Entry 4DPL (X-ray diffraction, 1.90 A resolution); this record covers chains A and B of the 4 polymer chains in the assembly.

Chain A (and B):
Name: Malonyl-CoA/succinyl-CoA reductase
From: Sulfolobus tokodaii
Notes: EC 1.2.1.75, 1.2.1.76; chain B of this document is another copy of the same molecule, construct and numbering; everything in this record applies to it too
Reference sequence: Q96YK1 (Q96YK1_SULTO); numbering as in UniProt (aligned over 1-359)
Chain sequence (359 residues; row label = number of the first residue in the row):
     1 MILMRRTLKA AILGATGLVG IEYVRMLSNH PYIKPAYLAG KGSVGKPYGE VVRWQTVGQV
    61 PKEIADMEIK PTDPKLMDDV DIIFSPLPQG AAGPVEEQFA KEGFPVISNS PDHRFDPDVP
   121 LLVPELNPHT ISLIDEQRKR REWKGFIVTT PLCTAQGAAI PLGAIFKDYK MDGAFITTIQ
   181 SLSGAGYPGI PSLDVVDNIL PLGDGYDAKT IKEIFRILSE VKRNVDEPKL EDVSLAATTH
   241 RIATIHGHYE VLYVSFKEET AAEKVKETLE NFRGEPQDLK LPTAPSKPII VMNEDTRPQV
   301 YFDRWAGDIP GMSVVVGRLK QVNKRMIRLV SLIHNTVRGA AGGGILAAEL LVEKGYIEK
Disordered / not traced: 1-5
Glycans and other covalent adducts: unknown ligand (UNL) linked to C153
Ligand contacts: NADP (NAP; NADP nicotinamide-adenine-dinucleotide phosphate): G14, A15, T16, G17, L18, V19, G20, G40, K41, G42, S43, T72, P86, L87, P88, Q89, A91, N109, S110, P111, R114, S183, G184, A185, G186, Y187, N335, T336, G339, A340
Swiss-Prot annotation at these positions:
  - active site: C153 (Acyl-thioester intermediate), H248 (Proton acceptor)
  - binding site (NADP(+)): T16 to V19, S183, G184, N335, T336
Reported in the primary citation:
  - binding site for NADP: A15, T16, L18, A39, K41, G42, S43, S183, Y187, N335
  - conformationally variable residues (side-chain flip): Y187
  - specificity-determining residues: L152, Y206, R241 (proposed by the authors, not directly observed)
  - catalytic residues: R114, T154, K209 (proposed by the authors, not directly observed)

How chain A and chain B interact:
Residue-residue contacts (88; chain A residue first):
  F175(A) - Y253(B)  hydrophobic
  F175(A) - V322(B)  hydrophobic
  F175(A) - M326(B)  hydrophobic
  I176(A) - Y253(B)  hydrogen bond (backbone-side chain)
  T177(A) - T177(B)  hydrogen bond
  T177(A) - V251(B)
  T177(A) - Y253(B)
  I179(A) - I179(B)  hydrophobic
  I179(A) - I199(B)  hydrophobic
  D197(A) - T244(B)
  D197(A) - I245(B)  hydrogen bond (side chain-backbone)
  D197(A) - Y301(B)
  D197(A) - R304(B)  salt bridge
  N198(A) - T244(B)
  N198(A) - Q299(B)  hydrogen bond
  N198(A) - V300(B)  hydrogen bond (side chain-backbone)
  N198(A) - Y301(B)  hydrogen bond (side chain-backbone)
  I199(A) - I179(B)  hydrophobic
  I199(A) - I242(B)  hydrophobic
  I199(A) - Y249(B)  hydrophobic
  I199(A) - Q299(B)
  I199(A) - V300(B)  hydrophobic
  P201(A) - Y249(B)
  P201(A) - T296(B)
  P201(A) - P298(B)
  P201(A) - Q299(B)
  P201(A) - R318(B)
  G203(A) - D295(B)
  G203(A) - R318(B)
  D204(A) - D295(B)  hydrogen bond (backbone-side chain)
  D204(A) - R318(B)  salt bridge
  D204(A) - R328(B)  salt bridge
  D207(A) - R318(B)  salt bridge
  D207(A) - R328(B)  salt bridge
  S234(A) - V322(B)
  S234(A) - N323(B)  hydrogen bond
  A236(A) - Y253(B)
  A236(A) - V322(B)  hydrophobic
  A237(A) - Y253(B)
  A237(A) - R328(B)  hydrogen bond (backbone-side chain)
  T238(A) - V251(B)
  T238(A) - Y253(B)  hydrogen bond
  T238(A) - R318(B)
  T238(A) - R328(B)  hydrogen bond
  H240(A) - Y249(B)  hydrogen bond
  H240(A) - V251(B)
  I242(A) - I199(B)  hydrophobic
  I242(A) - I242(B)  hydrophobic
  T244(A) - D197(B)
  T244(A) - N198(B)
  I245(A) - D197(B)  hydrogen bond (backbone-side chain)
  Y249(A) - I199(B)  hydrophobic
  Y249(A) - H240(B)  hydrogen bond
  V251(A) - T177(B)
  V251(A) - T238(B)
  V251(A) - H240(B)
  Y253(A) - F175(B)  hydrophobic
  Y253(A) - I176(B)  hydrogen bond (side chain-backbone)
  Y253(A) - T177(B)
  Y253(A) - A236(B)
  Y253(A) - A237(B)
  Y253(A) - T238(B)  hydrogen bond
  D295(A) - G203(B)
  D295(A) - D204(B)  hydrogen bond (side chain-backbone)
  T296(A) - P201(B)
  P298(A) - P201(B)
  Q299(A) - N198(B)  hydrogen bond
  Q299(A) - I199(B)
  Q299(A) - L200(B)
  Q299(A) - P201(B)
  V300(A) - N198(B)  hydrogen bond (backbone-side chain)
  V300(A) - I199(B)  hydrophobic
  Y301(A) - D197(B)
  Y301(A) - N198(B)  hydrogen bond (backbone-side chain)
  R304(A) - D197(B)  salt bridge
  R318(A) - P201(B)
  R318(A) - G203(B)
  R318(A) - D204(B)  salt bridge
  R318(A) - D207(B)  salt bridge
  V322(A) - F175(B)  hydrophobic
  V322(A) - S234(B)
  V322(A) - A236(B)  hydrophobic
  N323(A) - S234(B)  hydrogen bond
  M326(A) - F175(B)  hydrophobic
  R328(A) - D204(B)  salt bridge
  R328(A) - D207(B)  salt bridge
  R328(A) - A237(B)  hydrogen bond (side chain-backbone)
  R328(A) - T238(B)  hydrogen bond
Other interface residues (no listed pair), chain A (41 interface residues in all): V196, L200, G205, A243, H246, F302, V330
Other interface residues (no listed pair), chain B (41 interface residues in all): V196, G205, A243, H246, F302, V330

Overview:
Chain A and chain B each contribute 41 residues to their interface, with 23 hydrogen bonds and 10 salt
bridges. Polar pairs include D197(A)-R304(B), D204(A)-R318(B) and D204(A)-R328(B). Bound to chain A: NADP. The
paper reports catalytic residues R114(A), T154(A) and K209(A); a binding site for NADP at A15(A), T16(A) and
L18(A) among others.
Chain A and chain B are both Malonyl-CoA/succinyl-CoA reductase (Sulfolobus tokodaii); the structure,
Structure of malonyl-coenzyme A reductase from crenarchaeota in complex with NadP, was determined by X-ray
diffraction together with 4DPK and 4DPM from the same study.
